Entry 5FG8 (X-ray diffraction, 1.96 A resolution); this record covers chains A and B.

== Chain A ==
Molecule: Calcium/calmodulin-dependent protein kinase type II alpha chain
Source organism: Drosophila melanogaster
Notes: EC 2.7.11.17
UniProt: Q00168 (KCC2A_DROME); residue numbers follow UniProt; this construct covers 1-283
Chain sequence (285 residues; each row starts with the number of its first residue; numbers below 1 keep their minus sign (Gly-1 is residue -1)):
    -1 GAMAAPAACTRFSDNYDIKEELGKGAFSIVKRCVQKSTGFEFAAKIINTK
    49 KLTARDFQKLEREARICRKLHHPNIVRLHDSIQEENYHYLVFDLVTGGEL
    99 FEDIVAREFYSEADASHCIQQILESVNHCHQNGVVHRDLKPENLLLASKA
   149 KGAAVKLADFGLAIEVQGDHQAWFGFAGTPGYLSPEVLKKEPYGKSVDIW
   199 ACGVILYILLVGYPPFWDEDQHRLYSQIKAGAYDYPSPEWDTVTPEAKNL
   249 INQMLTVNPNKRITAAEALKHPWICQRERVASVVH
Unresolved in the structure: -1 to 6, 276-283
Sequence notes: expression tag (-1 to 0)
Ion coordination: Mg2+: Asn141, Asp157 (together with ADP)
Ligand contacts: ADP (adenosine-5'-diphosphate): Leu20, Gly21, Lys22, Gly23, Ala24, Ser26, Val28, Ala41, Lys43, Val74, Phe90, Asp91, Leu92, Val93, Glu97, Glu140, Asn141, Leu143, Asp157
Swiss-Prot annotation at these positions:
  - active site: Asp136 (Proton acceptor)
  - binding site (ATP): Leu20 to Val28, Lys43
Reported in the primary citation:
  - binding site for ADP: Glu97
  - Mg2+ coordination: Asn141, Asp157
  - mutagenesis - K43M/D136N, D136N (KD of 200 nM): unchanged binding to Potassium voltage-gated channel protein eag (chain B)
  - mutagenesis - D136N: decreased catalytic activity (proposed by the authors, not directly observed)
  - mutagenesis - K43M/D136N: decreased catalytic activity (citing earlier work)

== Chain B ==
Molecule: Potassium voltage-gated channel protein eag
Source organism: Drosophila melanogaster
UniProt: Q02280 (KCNAE_DROME); numbering as in UniProt (aligned over 768-820)
Chain sequence (54 residues; row label = number of the first residue in the row):
   767 GVLPKAPKLQASQATLARQDTIDEGGEVDSSPPSRDSRVVIEGAAVSSAT
   817 VGPS
Unresolved in the structure: 767-779, 795-820
Sequence notes: expression tag (767); conflict Leu769 (Phe in Q02280)
Swiss-Prot annotation at these positions:
  - modified residue: Thr787 (Phosphothreonine)
  - mutagenesis: Thr787 (T787A: Reduced eag channel amplitude and accelerated inactivation. Does not affect binding with CASK)
Reported in the primary citation:
  - mutagenesis - E790A (Kd 2 uM), E793A: unchanged binding to Calcium/calmodulin-dependent protein kinase type II alpha chain (chain A)
  - post-translational modification sites: Thr787 (citing earlier work)

== Interface between chain A and chain B ==
Contacting residue pairs - 45 pairs, chain A then chain B:
  Arg53(A) with Asp789(B), salt bridge; Gly791(B); Glu793(B), salt bridge
  Lys57(A) with Asp789(B), salt bridge
  Glu97(A) with Arg784(B), salt bridge
  Phe99(A) with Leu782(B), hydrophobic; Ala783(B); Arg784(B)
  Glu100(A) with Arg784(B), salt bridge
  Ile102(A) with Leu782(B), hydrophobic
  Val103(A) with Leu782(B), hydrophobic
  Asp136(A) with Thr787(B), hydrogen bond
  Lys138(A) with Gln785(B), hydrogen bond (side chain-backbone); Thr787(B), hydrogen bond
  Glu140(A) with Arg784(B); Gln785(B), hydrogen bond (side chain-backbone)
  Leu160(A) with Thr787(B); Ile788(B); Asp789(B)
  Trp171(A) with Gly792(B), hydrogen bond (side chain-backbone); Glu793(B); Val794(B), hydrogen bond (backbone-backbone)
  Phe172(A) with Glu793(B)
  Gly173(A) with Gly791(B); Glu793(B)
  Phe174(A) with Ile788(B), hydrophobic; Asp789(B); Glu790(B), hydrogen bond (backbone-backbone); Gly791(B), hydrogen bond (backbone-backbone)
  Ala175(A) with Ile788(B); Asp789(B)
  Gly176(A) with Thr787(B); Ile788(B), hydrogen bond (backbone-backbone)
  Thr177(A) with Gln785(B); Asp786(B); Thr787(B)
  Pro178(A) with Gln785(B); Asp786(B)
  Gly179(A) with Gln785(B), hydrogen bond (backbone-side chain)
  Tyr180(A) with Gln785(B)
  Ile206(A) with Leu782(B), hydrophobic
  Gly210(A) with Leu782(B)
  Tyr211(A) with Ala780(B)
  Pro212(A) with Thr781(B)
  Trp215(A) with Ala780(B), hydrophobic
Other interface residues (no listed pair), chain A (28 interface residues in all): Ala24, Tyr223
Interface features reported in the paper:
  - specific contacts: Asp136(A)-Thr787(B) (hydrogen bond), Lys138(A)-Thr787(B) (hydrogen bond)
  - interface residues, chain A: Arg53(A), Lys57(A), Trp171(A)
  - interface residues, chain B: Leu782(B), Ala783(B), Arg784(B), Gln785(B), Thr787(B), Ile788(B), Asp789(B), Glu793(B)
  - hot spots on chain B (mutagenesis) - L782A (20-fold), R784A (50-fold), Q785A (10-fold), I788A (50-fold), D789A (10-fold): decreased binding to Calcium/calmodulin-dependent protein kinase type II alpha chain (chain A)

== Overview ==
Chain A and chain B form an interface of 28 and 15 residues respectively; the contacts include 10 hydrogen
bonds and 5 salt bridges. Polar contacts include Arg53(A)-Asp789(B), Arg53(A)-Glu793(B) and
Lys57(A)-Asp789(B). The paper describes hydrogen bonds between Asp136(A) and Thr787(B) and Lys138(A) and
Thr787(B). The paper reports a binding site for ADP at Glu97(A); L782A, R784A and Q785A of chain B, among
others, reduce binding to Calcium/calmodulin-dependent protein kinase type II alpha chain (chain A); 9
substitutions were tested in all.
Here chain A is Calcium/calmodulin-dependent protein kinase type II alpha chain and chain B is Potassium
voltage-gated channel protein eag, both from Drosophila melanogaster. Entry 5FG8 (Drosophila CaMKII-wt in
complex with a fragment of the Eag potassium channel and Mg2+/ADP) was determined by X-ray diffraction (same
publication as 5HU3 and 5H9B).
